Entry 6ZG3 (X-ray diffraction, 2.80 A resolution); this record covers chains A and G of the 5 polymer chains in the assembly.

Chain A:
Molecule: Energy-coupling factor transporter ATP-binding protein EcfA1
Source organism: Lactobacillus delbrueckii subsp. bulgaricus ATCC 11842
Notes: EC 7.-.-.-
UniProtKB: Q1GBJ0 (ECFA1_LACDA); numbering as in UniProt (aligned over 2-282)
Chain sequence (300 residues; row label = number of the first residue in the row; numbers below 1 keep their minus sign (Met-17 is residue -17)):
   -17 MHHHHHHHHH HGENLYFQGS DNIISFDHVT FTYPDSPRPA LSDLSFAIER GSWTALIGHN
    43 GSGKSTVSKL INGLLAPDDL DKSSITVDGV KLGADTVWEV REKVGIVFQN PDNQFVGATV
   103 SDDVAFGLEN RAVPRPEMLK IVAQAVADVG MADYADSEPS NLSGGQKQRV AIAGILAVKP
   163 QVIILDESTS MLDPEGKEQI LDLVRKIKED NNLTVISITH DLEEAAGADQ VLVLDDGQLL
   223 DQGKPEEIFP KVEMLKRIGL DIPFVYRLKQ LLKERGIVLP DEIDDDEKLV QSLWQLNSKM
Not modelled in the structure: -17 to 0, 281-282
Differences from the reference sequence: initiating methionine (-17); expression tag (-16 to 1)
Curated features (UniProtKB/Swiss-Prot):
  - binding site (ATP): Gly40 to Ser47
From the paper describing this entry:
  - catalytic residues: Glu169 (citing earlier work)

Chain G:
Molecule: Energy-coupling factor transporter ATP-binding protein EcfA2
Source organism: Lactobacillus delbrueckii subsp. bulgaricus ATCC 11842
Notes: EC 3.6.3.-
UniProtKB: Q1GBI9 (ECFA2_LACDA); numbering as in UniProt (aligned over 1-287)
Chain sequence (287 residues; row label = number of the first residue in the row):
     1 MAIKFENVSY VYSPGSPLEA IGLDQLNFSL EEGKFIALVG HTGSGKSTLM QHFNALLKPT
    61 SGKIEIAGYT ITPETGNKGL KDLRRKVSLA FQFSEAQLFE NTVLKDVEYG PRNFGFSEDE
   121 AREAALKWLK KVGLKDDLIE HSPFDLSGGQ MRRVALAGVL AYEPEIICLD EPAAGLDPMG
   181 RLEMMQLFKD YQAAGHTVIL VTHNMDDVAD YADDVLALEH GRLIKHASPK EVFKDSEWLQ
   241 KHHLAEPRSA RFAAKLEAAG LKLPGQPLTM PELADAIKQS LKGGEHE
Not modelled in the structure: 284-287
Curated features (UniProtKB/Swiss-Prot):
  - binding site (ATP): Gly40 to Ser47
From the paper describing this entry:
  - catalytic residues: Glu171 (citing earlier work)

Chain A / chain G interface:
Pairs across the interface (45; chain A residue first):
  His41(A) - Asp177(G)  salt bridge
  Ser172(A) - Gly175(G)
  Met173(A) - Phe93(G)  hydrophobic
  His202(A) - Gly175(G)  hydrogen bond (side chain-backbone)
  His202(A) - Asp177(G)
  His202(A) - Pro178(G)
  Leu204(A) - Pro178(G)  hydrophobic
  Gly241(A) - Met179(G)
  Asp243(A) - Pro178(G)
  Phe246(A) - Ser249(G)
  Phe246(A) - Phe252(G)  hydrophobic
  Phe246(A) - Met270(G)  hydrophobic
  Phe246(A) - Leu273(G)  hydrophobic
  Arg249(A) - Met270(G)
  Leu250(A) - Phe252(G)  hydrophobic
  Leu250(A) - Leu273(G)  hydrophobic
  Leu253(A) - Met270(G)
  Leu253(A) - Pro271(G)
  Leu253(A) - Ala274(G)  hydrophobic
  Leu254(A) - Ala274(G)
  Leu254(A) - Ile277(G)  hydrophobic
  Arg257(A) - Pro271(G)
  Arg257(A) - Ala274(G)
  Arg257(A) - Asp275(G)  salt bridge
  Arg257(A) - Lys278(G)  hydrogen bond (backbone-side chain)
  Gly258(A) - Lys278(G)
  Ile259(A) - Ile277(G)  hydrophobic
  Ile259(A) - Lys278(G)
  Ile259(A) - Leu281(G)  hydrophobic
  Asp268(A) - Arg248(G)  salt bridge
  Asp268(A) - Phe252(G)
  Asp268(A) - Lys255(G)  salt bridge
  Leu271(A) - Phe252(G)  hydrophobic
  Val272(A) - Phe252(G)  hydrophobic
  Val272(A) - Lys255(G)
  Val272(A) - Leu256(G)  hydrophobic
  Val272(A) - Ala259(G)  hydrophobic
  Leu275(A) - Leu256(G)  hydrophobic
  Leu275(A) - Ile277(G)  hydrophobic
  Trp276(A) - Ala259(G)
  Trp276(A) - Leu261(G)  hydrophobic
  Leu278(A) - Leu281(G)  hydrophobic
  Asn279(A) - Leu261(G)
  Asn279(A) - Ser280(G)
  Asn279(A) - Leu281(G)
Also at the interface, not in a pair above, chain A (24 interface residues in all): Pro176, Glu177
Also at the interface, not in a pair above, chain G (25 interface residues in all): His41, Leu176, His203, Gly260

Overview:
24 residues of chain A face 25 of chain G across their interface, with 2 hydrogen bonds and 4 salt bridges.
Among the polar pairs are His41(A)-Asp177(G), Arg257(A)-Asp275(G) and Asp268(A)-Arg248(G). Curated annotation
(UniProt) lists 8 ATP-binding residues on chain A; 8 ATP-binding residues on chain G. The paper reports
catalytic residues Glu169(A) and Glu171(G).
Here chain A is Energy-coupling factor transporter ATP-binding protein EcfA1 and chain G is Energy-coupling
factor transporter ATP-binding protein EcfA2, both from Lactobacillus delbrueckii subsp. bulgaricus ATCC
11842. Entry 6ZG3 (the structure of ECF PanT transporter in a complex with a nanobody) was determined by X-ray
diffraction.
